Entry 6QCT (electron microscopy, 3.20 A resolution); this record covers chains B and V of the 6 polymer chains in the assembly.

[Chain B]
Molecule: RNA-directed RNA polymerase catalytic subunit
From: Influenza B virus
Notes: EC 2.7.7.48
UniProt: Q5V8Y6 (Q5V8Y6_9INFB); numbering as in UniProt (aligned over 1-752)
Sequence (772 residues; each row starts with the number of its first residue; numbers below 1 keep their minus sign (Gly-8 is residue -8)):
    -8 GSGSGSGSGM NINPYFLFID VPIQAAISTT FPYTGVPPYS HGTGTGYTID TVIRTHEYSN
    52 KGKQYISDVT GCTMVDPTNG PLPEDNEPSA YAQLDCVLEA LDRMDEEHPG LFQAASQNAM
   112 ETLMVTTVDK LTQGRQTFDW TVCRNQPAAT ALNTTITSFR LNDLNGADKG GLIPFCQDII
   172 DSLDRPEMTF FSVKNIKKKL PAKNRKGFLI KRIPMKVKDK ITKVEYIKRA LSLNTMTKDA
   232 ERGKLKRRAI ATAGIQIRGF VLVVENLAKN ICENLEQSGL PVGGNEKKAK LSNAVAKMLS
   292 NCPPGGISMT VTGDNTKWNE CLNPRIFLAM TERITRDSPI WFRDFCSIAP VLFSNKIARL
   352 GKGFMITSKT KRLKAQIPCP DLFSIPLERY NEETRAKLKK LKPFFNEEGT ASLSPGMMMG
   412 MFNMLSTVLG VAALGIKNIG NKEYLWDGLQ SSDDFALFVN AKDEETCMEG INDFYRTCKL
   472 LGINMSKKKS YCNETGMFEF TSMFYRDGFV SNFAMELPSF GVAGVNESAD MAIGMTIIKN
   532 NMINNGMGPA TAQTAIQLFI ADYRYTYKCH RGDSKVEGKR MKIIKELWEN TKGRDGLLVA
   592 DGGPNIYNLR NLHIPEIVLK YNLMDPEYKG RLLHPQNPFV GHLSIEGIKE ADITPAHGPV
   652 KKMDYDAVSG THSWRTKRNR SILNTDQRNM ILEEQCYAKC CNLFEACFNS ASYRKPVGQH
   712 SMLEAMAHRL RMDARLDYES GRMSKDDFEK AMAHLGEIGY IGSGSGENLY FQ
Disordered / not traced: -8 to -1, 638-652, 750-763
Construct notes: expression tag (-8 to 0, 753-763)
Metal / ion sites: Mg2+: Gly304, Asp445
Reported in the primary citation:
  - conformationally variable residues (loop rearrangement, order/disorder transition): Val631 to Ser660, Thr667 to Met681
  - binding site for 3 end: Gln127 to Asn136, Met227 to Lys229, Ile241 to Arg249, Leu271 to Gly274, Met412 to Met415, Thr527 to Asn531
  - binding site for capped RNA: Gln124 to Arg126, Lys706
  - Mg2+ coordination: Gly304, Asp445
  - binding site for 5 end (chain V): Leu200
  - catalytic residues: Asp305, Asp444, Asp445 (proposed by the authors, not directly observed)

[Chain V]
Molecule: 5 end
Sequence (14 nucleotides; numbered 1 to 14; the number before each row is that of its first residue):
     1 AGUAGUAACA AGAG
Disordered / not traced: 14

[Chain B / chain V interface]
Residue-residue contacts (18; chain B residue first):
  His32(B) - G5(V)  salt bridge to the phosphate
  His32(B) - A7(V)  sugar contact
  Gly33(B) - A7(V)  phosphate contact
  Gly33(B) - A8(V)  phosphate contact
  Thr34(B) - A7(V)  hydrogen bond to the phosphate
  Thr34(B) - A8(V)  phosphate contact
  Tyr38(B) - U6(V)  hydrogen bond to the phosphate
  Asn195(B) - G12(V)  base contact
  Leu200(B) - G12(V)  sugar contact
  Lys237(B) - U6(V)  base contact
  Met356(B) - A8(V)  phosphate contact
  Lys365(B) - C9(V)  salt bridge to the phosphate
  Glu384(B) - U6(V)  base contact
  Ile673(B) - A13(V)  sugar contact
  Leu674(B) - G12(V)  base contact
  Leu674(B) - A13(V)  sugar contact
  Asn675(B) - G12(V)  hydrogen bond to the sugar
  Asn675(B) - A13(V)  phosphate contact
Also at the interface, not in a pair above, chain B (17 interface residues in all): Gly37, Ile201, Arg238, Arg363
Also at the interface, not in a pair above, chain V (10 interface residues in all): A4, A10, A11

[Summary]
17 residues of chain B and 10 residues of chain V are in contact, with 3 hydrogen bonds and 2 salt bridges.
Polar contacts include Asn675(B)-G12(V), Thr34(B)-A7(V) and Tyr38(B)-U6(V). Gly304(B) and Asp445(B) coordinate
Mg2+. The paper reports catalytic residues Asp305(B), Asp444(B) and Asp445(B); a binding site for 3 end at
Gln127(B), Met227(B) and Ile241(B) among others.
Chain B is RNA-directed RNA polymerase catalytic subunit (Influenza B virus) and chain V is 5 end; the
structure, Influenza B polymerase elongation complex, was determined by electron microscopy, deposited
together with 6QCS, 6QCV, 6QCW and 6QCX.
